Entry 7SZJ (electron microscopy, 3.11 A resolution); this record covers chains A and B of the 8 polymer chains in the assembly.

[Chain A (and B)]
Name: DNA-directed RNA polymerase subunit alpha
Source organism: Escherichia coli K-12
Notes: EC 2.7.7.6; chain B of this document is another copy of the same molecule, construct and numbering; everything in this record applies to it too
UniProt: P0A7Z4 (RPOA_ECOLI); numbering as in UniProt (aligned over 1-329)
Chain sequence (329 residues; each row starts with the number of its first residue):
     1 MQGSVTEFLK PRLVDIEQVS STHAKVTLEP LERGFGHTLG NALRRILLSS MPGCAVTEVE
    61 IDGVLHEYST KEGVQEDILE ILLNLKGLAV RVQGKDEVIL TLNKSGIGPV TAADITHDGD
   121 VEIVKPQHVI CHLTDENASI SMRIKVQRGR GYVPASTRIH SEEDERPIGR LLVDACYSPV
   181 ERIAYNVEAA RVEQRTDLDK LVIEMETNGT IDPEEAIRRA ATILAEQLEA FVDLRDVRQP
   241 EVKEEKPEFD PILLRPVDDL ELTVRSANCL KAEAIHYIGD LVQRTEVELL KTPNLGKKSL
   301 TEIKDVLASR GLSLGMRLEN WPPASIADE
Unresolved in the structure: 1-6, 238-329 (chain B: 1-5, 236-329)
UniProt features mapped onto this chain:
  - region: Glu-162 to Glu-165 (Required for interaction with Crp at class II promoters)
  - modified residue: Arg-265 (ADP-ribosylarginine), Lys-297 (N6-acetyllysine), Lys-298 (N6-acetyllysine)
  - mutagenesis: Arg-45 (R45C: In rpoA112; temperature-sensitive, blocks RNA polymerase assembly), Glu-162 to Glu-165 (5-fold decrease in CRP-class II promoter-dependent transcription), Glu-165 (E165K: 5-fold decrease in CRP-class II promoter-dependent transcription), Arg-191 (R191C: In rpoA101; temperature-sensitive)

[Interface between chain A and chain B]
Contacting residue pairs - 60 pairs, chain A then chain B:
  Phe-8(A) / Ser-50(B)
  Phe-8(A) / Arg-150(B)
  Phe-8(A) / Ile-223(B)  hydrophobic
  Phe-8(A) / Gln-227(B)
  Leu-9(A) / Gln-227(B)
  Lys-10(A) / Glu-226(B)  salt bridge
  Pro-11(A) / Gln-227(B)
  Pro-11(A) / Ala-230(B)
  Pro-11(A) / Phe-231(B)
  Arg-12(A) / Phe-231(B)
  Arg-12(A) / Leu-234(B)
  Leu-13(A) / Phe-231(B)
  Leu-28(A) / Phe-231(B)  hydrophobic
  Gly-34(A) / Arg-45(B)
  Phe-35(A) / Ser-50(B)
  Phe-35(A) / Ile-223(B)  hydrophobic
  Phe-35(A) / Gln-227(B)
  His-37(A) / Arg-45(B)
  Thr-38(A) / Arg-45(B)
  Leu-39(A) / Leu-228(B)  hydrophobic
  Arg-45(A) / Gly-34(B)  hydrogen bond (side chain-backbone)
  Arg-45(A) / His-37(B)
  Arg-45(A) / Thr-38(B)
  Ser-50(A) / Phe-8(B)
  Arg-150(A) / Thr-6(B)
  Arg-150(A) / Glu-7(B)  hydrogen bond (side chain-backbone)
  Arg-150(A) / Phe-8(B)
  Glu-214(A) / Arg-235(B)  salt bridge
  Arg-218(A) / Phe-231(B)
  Arg-218(A) / Asp-233(B)
  Arg-218(A) / Leu-234(B)  hydrogen bond (side chain-backbone)
  Arg-218(A) / Arg-235(B)  hydrogen bond (side chain-backbone)
  Ala-221(A) / Phe-231(B)  hydrophobic
  Ile-223(A) / Phe-8(B)  hydrophobic
  Ile-223(A) / Phe-35(B)  hydrophobic
  Leu-224(A) / Leu-228(B)  hydrophobic
  Ala-225(A) / Leu-228(B)
  Glu-226(A) / Lys-10(B)
  Gln-227(A) / Leu-31(B)
  Gln-227(A) / Phe-35(B)
  Leu-228(A) / Leu-39(B)  hydrophobic
  Leu-228(A) / Ala-221(B)
  Leu-228(A) / Leu-224(B)  hydrophobic
  Leu-228(A) / Ala-225(B)
  Ala-230(A) / Pro-11(B)  hydrophobic
  Phe-231(A) / Leu-28(B)  hydrophobic
  Phe-231(A) / Leu-39(B)  hydrophobic
  Phe-231(A) / Leu-43(B)  hydrophobic
  Phe-231(A) / Leu-201(B)  hydrophobic
  Phe-231(A) / Arg-218(B)
  Phe-231(A) / Ala-221(B)  hydrophobic
  Val-232(A) / Arg-218(B)
  Val-232(A) / Ala-221(B)
  Leu-234(A) / Leu-13(B)  hydrophobic
  Leu-234(A) / Glu-214(B)
  Leu-234(A) / Arg-218(B)
  Arg-235(A) / Leu-13(B)
  Arg-235(A) / Ile-16(B)
  Asp-236(A) / Glu-214(B)
  Asp-236(A) / Arg-218(B)  salt bridge
Also at the interface, not in a pair above, chain A (35 interface residues in all): Glu-7, Ala-42, Ile-46, Thr-222, Glu-229
Also at the interface, not in a pair above, chain B (43 interface residues in all): Leu-9, Val-14, Asp-15, Glu-32, Ala-42, Ile-46, Ile-203, Ile-217, Thr-222, Val-232

[Summary]
The interface between chain A and chain B involves 35 residues on one side and 43 on the other, with 4
hydrogen bonds and 3 salt bridges. Polar contacts include Lys-10(A)/Glu-226(B), Glu-214(A)/Arg-235(B) and
Asp-236(A)/Arg-218(B). From UniProt: 6 mutagenesis sites on chain A.
Both chains are DNA-directed RNA polymerase subunit alpha (Escherichia coli K-12). Entry 7SZJ (Cryo-EM
structure of Rifamycin bound to E. coli RNAP and rrnBP1 promoter complex) was determined by electron
microscopy (same publication as 7SZK).
